Entry 5X2Q (X-ray diffraction, 2.60 A resolution); this record covers chains A and L of the 4 polymer chains in the assembly.

Chain A:
Name: Taste receptor, type 1, member 2a
Organism: Oryzias latipes
UniProt: A0A173M0G2 (A0A173M0G2_ORYLA); residues 20-474 here correspond to UniProt positions 12-466 (UniProt number = residue number - 8)
Amino-acid sequence (461 residues; each row starts with the number of its first residue):
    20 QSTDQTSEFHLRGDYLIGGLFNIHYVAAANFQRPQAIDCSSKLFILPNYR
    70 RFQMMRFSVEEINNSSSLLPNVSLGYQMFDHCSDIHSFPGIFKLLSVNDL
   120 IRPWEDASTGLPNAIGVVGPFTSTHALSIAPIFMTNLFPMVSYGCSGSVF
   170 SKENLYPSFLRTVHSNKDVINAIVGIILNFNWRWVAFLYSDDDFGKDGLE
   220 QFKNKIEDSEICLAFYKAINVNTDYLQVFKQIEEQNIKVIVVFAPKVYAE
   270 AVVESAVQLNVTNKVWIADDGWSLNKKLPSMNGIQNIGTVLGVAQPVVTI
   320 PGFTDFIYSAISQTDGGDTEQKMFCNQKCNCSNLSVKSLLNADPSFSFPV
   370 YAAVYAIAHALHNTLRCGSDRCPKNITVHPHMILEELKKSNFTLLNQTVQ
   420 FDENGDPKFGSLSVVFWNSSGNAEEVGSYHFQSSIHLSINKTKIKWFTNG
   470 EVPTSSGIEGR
Unresolved in the structure: 20-25, 126-130, 331-342, 453-455, 467-480
Differences from the reference sequence: expression tag (475-480)
Cystine bridges: Cys58-Cys101, Cys348-Cys350, Cys386-Cys391
Covalent attachments: N-acetylglucosamine (NAG) linked to Asn83, Asn90, Asn279, Asn349, Asn410, Asn437, Asn459
Metal / ion sites: Na+ site 1: Ile81, Ser84, Leu87, Leu88; Na+ site 2: Phe169, Tyr175, Phe178, Asn423
Ligand contacts: glycine (GLY): Phe140, Thr141, Ser142, Gly163, Cys164, Ser165, Gly166, Phe213
What the authors report for this chain:
  - binding site for glycine: Ser142, Gly163, Ser165
  - mutagenesis - S165A, S165I: decreased signaling in response to L-amino acids
  - mutagenesis - S165A, S165I: unchanged expression

Chain L:
Name: Fab16A Light chain
Organism: Mus musculus
Amino-acid sequence (217 residues; each row starts with the number of its first residue):
     1 DIVLTQSPASLAVSLGQRATISCRASESVDSYGNSFMHWYQQKPGQPPIL
    51 LISRASNLESGIPARFSGSGSRTDFTLTINPVEADDFATYYCQQTNEDPR
   101 TFGGGTKLEIKRADAAPTVSIFPPSSEQLTSGGASVVCFLNNFYPKDINV
   151 KWKIDGSERQNGVLNSWTDQDSKDSTYSMSSTLTLTKDEYERHNSYTCEA
   201 THKTSTSPIVKSFNRNE
Cystine bridges: Cys23-Cys92, Cys138-Cys198
Metal / ion sites: Ca2+: Glu189 (shared with 1 residue of chain K)

How chain A and chain L interact:
Residue-residue contacts - 5 pairs, chain A then chain L:
  Trp201(A) with Tyr32(L)
  Trp203(A) with Tyr32(L); Asn34(L)
  Asn255(A) with Tyr32(L); Gly33(L)
Also at the interface, not in a pair above, chain A (4 interface residues in all): Lys257
Also at the interface, not in a pair above, chain L (4 interface residues in all): Arg54

Summary:
Chain A and chain L each contribute 4 residues to their interface. Ligands of chain A: glycine. Covalently
linked N-acetylglucosamine: at Asn83(A), Asn90(A), Asn279(A), Asn349(A), Asn410(A) and Asn437(A) and 1 more.
From the paper: a binding site for glycine at Ser142(A), Gly163(A) and Ser165(A); S165A and S165I of chain A
reduce signaling in response to L-amino acids.
Chain A is Taste receptor, type 1, member 2a (Oryzias latipes) and chain L is Fab16A Light chain (Mus
musculus); the structure, Crystal structure of the medaka fish taste receptor T1r2a-T1r3 ligand binding
domains in complex with glycine, was determined by X-ray diffraction together with 5X2O and 5X2P from the same
study.
